PDB entry 5KU2 | electron microscopy, 5.30 A resolution (low resolution: residue-level contacts below are approximate; hydrogen-bond / salt-bridge calls are withheld) | chains 1 and 3 of the 4 polymer chains in the assembly

== Chain 1 ==
Molecule: VP1
Source organism: Poliovirus type 1 (strain Mahoney)
UniProt: P03300 (POLG_POL1M); residues 71-279 here correspond to UniProt positions 650-858 (UniProt number = residue number + 579)
Chain sequence (209 residues; row label = number of the first residue in the row):
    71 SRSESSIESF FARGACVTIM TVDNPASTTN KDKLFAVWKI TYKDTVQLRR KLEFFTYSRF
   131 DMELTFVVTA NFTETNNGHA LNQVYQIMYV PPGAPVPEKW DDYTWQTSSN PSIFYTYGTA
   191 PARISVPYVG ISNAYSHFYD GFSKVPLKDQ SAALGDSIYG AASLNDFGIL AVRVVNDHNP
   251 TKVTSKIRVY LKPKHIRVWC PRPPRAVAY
Disordered / not traced: 214-231
Construct notes: conflict Ile228 (Leu807 in P03300)

== Chain 3 ==
Molecule: VP3
Source organism: Poliovirus type 1 (strain Mahoney)
UniProt: P03300 (POLG_POL1M); residues 1-230 here correspond to UniProt positions 342-571 (UniProt number = residue number + 341)
Chain sequence (230 residues; row label = number of the first residue in the row):
     1 GLPVMNTPGS NQYLTADNFQ SPCALPEFDV TPPIDIPGEV KNMMELAEID TMIPFDLSAT
    61 KKNTMEMYRV RLSDKPHTDD PILCLSLSPA SDPRLSHTML GEILNYYTHW AGSLKFTFLF
   121 CGSMMATGKL LVSYAPPGAD PPKKRKEAML GTHVIWDIGL QSSCTMVVPW ISNTTYRQTI
   181 DDSFTEGGYI SVFYQTRIVV PLSTPREMDI LGFVSACNDF SVRLLRDTTH
Disordered / not traced: 176-184
Construct notes: conflict Ser123 (Phe464 in P03300)
From the paper describing this entry:
  - conformationally variable residues (loop rearrangement): Trp170 to Thr175, Thr185 to Gly188

== How chain 1 and chain 3 interact ==
Residue-residue contacts (69):
  Ser71(1) - Ser221(3)
  Arg72(1) - Asn42(3)
  Arg72(1) - Met44(3)
  Arg72(1) - Glu48(3)
  Arg72(1) - Asn218(3)
  Arg72(1) - Phe220(3)
  Glu74(1) - Leu224(3)
  Ser75(1) - Asn42(3)
  Ser75(1) - Met43(3)
  Ser75(1) - Tyr107(3)
  Ser75(1) - Val222(3)
  Ser76(1) - Lys41(3)
  Ser76(1) - Asn42(3)
  Ile77(1) - Lys41(3)
  Ile77(1) - Asn42(3)
  Ile77(1) - Met43(3)
  Phe80(1) - Met43(3)
  Arg83(1) - Leu225(3)
  Gly84(1) - Tyr13(3)
  Gly84(1) - Thr15(3)
  Val116(1) - Thr229(3)
  Gln117(1) - Asp227(3)
  Gln117(1) - Thr229(3)
  Arg120(1) - Tyr106(3)
  Phe125(1) - Val40(3)
  Arg129(1) - Val30(3)
  Arg129(1) - Thr31(3)
  Arg129(1) - Pro32(3)
  Arg129(1) - Pro33(3)
  Glu133(1) - Ser21(3)
  Thr135(1) - Tyr13(3)
  Pro181(1) - Ala24(3)
  Pro181(1) - Leu25(3)
  Ala190(1) - Asn11(3)
  Pro191(1) - Tyr13(3)
  Arg193(1) - Tyr13(3)
  Arg193(1) - Asp17(3)
  Arg193(1) - Phe19(3)
  Arg193(1) - Ser21(3)
  Arg193(1) - Pro22(3)
  Ile194(1) - Pro22(3)
  Ser195(1) - Ser21(3)
  Ser195(1) - Pro22(3)
  Ser195(1) - Cys23(3)
  Ser195(1) - Ala24(3)
  Pro197(1) - Cys23(3)
  Tyr198(1) - Val30(3)
  Tyr198(1) - Thr31(3)
  Val199(1) - Phe28(3)
  Gly200(1) - Thr31(3)
  Ser202(1) - Thr31(3)
  Asn203(1) - Thr31(3)
  Asn203(1) - Pro32(3)
  Asn203(1) - Pro33(3)
  Asn203(1) - Ile34(3)
  Lys262(1) - Thr15(3)
  Lys262(1) - Asp17(3)
  Lys262(1) - Asn18(3)
  Lys264(1) - Ser21(3)
  Arg267(1) - Glu39(3)
  Val268(1) - Gly38(3)
  Val268(1) - Glu39(3)
  Val268(1) - Val40(3)
  Trp269(1) - Ile36(3)
  Trp269(1) - Gly38(3)
  Trp269(1) - Glu39(3)
  Cys270(1) - Pro37(3)
  Cys270(1) - Gly38(3)
  Pro271(1) - Leu46(3)
Other interface residues (no listed pair), chain 1 (45 interface residues in all): Ser79, Ala82, Phe124, Tyr159, Pro161, Thr189, Val196, Ala204, Tyr260, Pro274
Other interface residues (no listed pair), chain 3 (44 interface residues in all): Ala16, Glu45, Glu102, Cys217, Arg223, His230

== Overview ==
45 residues of chain 1 and 44 residues of chain 3 are in contact. The paper reports conformational variability
at Trp170(3) and Thr185(3).
Here chain 1 is VP1 and chain 3 is VP3, both from Poliovirus type 1 (strain Mahoney). Entry 5KU2 (expanded
poliovirus in complex with VHH 7A) was determined by electron microscopy (same publication as 5KTZ, 5KU0 and
5KWL).
